1IR2 - chains A and F of the 16 polymer chains in the assembly; structure by X-ray diffraction, 1.84 A resolution.

== Chain A (and F) ==
Protein: Large subunit of Rubisco
Source organism: Chlamydomonas reinhardtii
Notes: EC 4.1.1.39; chain F of this document is another copy of the same molecule, construct and numbering; everything in this record applies to it too
UniProt: P00877 (RBL_CHLRE); residues 1-475 here = UniProt positions 1-475
Sequence (475 residues; numbered 1 to 475; the number before each row is that of its first residue):
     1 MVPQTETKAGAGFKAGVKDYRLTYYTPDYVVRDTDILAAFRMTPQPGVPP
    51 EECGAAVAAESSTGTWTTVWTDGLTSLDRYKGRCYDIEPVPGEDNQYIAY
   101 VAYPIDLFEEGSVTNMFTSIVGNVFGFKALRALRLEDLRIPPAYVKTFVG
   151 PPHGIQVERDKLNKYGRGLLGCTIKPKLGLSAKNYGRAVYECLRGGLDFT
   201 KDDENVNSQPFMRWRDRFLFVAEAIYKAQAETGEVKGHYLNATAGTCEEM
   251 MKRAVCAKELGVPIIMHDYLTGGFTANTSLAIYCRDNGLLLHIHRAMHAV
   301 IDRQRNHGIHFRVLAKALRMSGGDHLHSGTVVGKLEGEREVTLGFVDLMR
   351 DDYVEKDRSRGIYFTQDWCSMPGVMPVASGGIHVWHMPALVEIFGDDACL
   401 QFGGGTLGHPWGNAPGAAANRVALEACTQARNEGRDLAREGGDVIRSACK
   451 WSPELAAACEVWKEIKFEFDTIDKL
Not modelled in the structure: 1-7 (chain F: 1-10)
Sequence notes: modified residue (104, 151, 201, 256, 369)
Modified / non-standard residues: Pro104, Pro151 (4-hydroxyproline; HYP); Lys201 (lysine nz-carboxylic acid; KCX); Cys256, Cys369 (s-methylcysteine; SMC)
Ion coordination: Mg2+: Lys201, Asp203, Glu204 (together with 2-carboxyarabinitol-1,5-diphosphate)
Residues lining bound ligands:
  - 2-carboxyarabinitol-1,5-diphosphate (CAP), molecule 1: Glu60, Thr65, Trp66, Asn123
  - 2-carboxyarabinitol-1,5-diphosphate (CAP), molecule 2: Thr173, Lys175, Lys177, Lys201, Asp203, Glu204, His294, Arg295, His298, His327, Lys334, Leu335, Ser379, Gly380, Gly381, Gln401, Phe402, Gly403, Gly404

== Chain A / chain F interface ==
Contacting residue pairs (16; chain A residue first):
  Asp33(A) - Asp33(F)
  Thr34(A) - Cys369(F)
  Arg79(A) - Ser370(F)  hydrogen bond
  Ile105(A) - Cys369(F)
  Asp106(A) - Ser370(F)  hydrogen bond
  Glu110(A) - Lys146(F)  salt bridge
  Ala143(A) - Ala143(F)  hydrophobic
  Ala143(A) - Lys146(F)
  Lys146(A) - Glu110(F)  salt bridge
  Lys146(A) - Ala143(F)
  Lys146(A) - Thr147(F)
  Thr147(A) - Lys146(F)
  Cys369(A) - Thr34(F)
  Cys369(A) - Ile105(F)
  Ser370(A) - Arg79(F)  hydrogen bond
  Ser370(A) - Asp106(F)  hydrogen bond
Other interface residues (no listed pair), chain A (13 interface residues in all): Pro142, Asp352
Other interface residues (no listed pair), chain F (13 interface residues in all): Pro142, Asp352

== In short ==
Chain A and chain F each contribute 13 residues to their interface, with 4 hydrogen bonds and 2 salt bridges.
Among the polar pairs are Glu110(A)-Lys146(F), Arg79(A)-Ser370(F) and Asp106(A)-Ser370(F). Ligands of chain A:
2-carboxyarabinitol-1,5-diphosphate. The Mg2+ site is built by Lys201(A), Asp203(A) and Glu204(A).
Chain A and chain F are both Large subunit of Rubisco (Chlamydomonas reinhardtii); the structure, Crystal
Structure of Activated Ribulose-1,5-bisphosphate Carboxylase/oxygenase (Rubisco) from Green alga,
Chlamydomonas reinhardtii Complexed with 2-Carboxyarabinitol-1,5-bisphosphate (2-CABP), was determined by
X-ray diffraction (same publication as 1IR1).
